Entry 3B1C (X-ray diffraction, 1.93 A resolution); this record covers chains A and B.

== Chain A (and B) ==
Molecule: BetaC-S lyase
Organism: Streptococcus anginosus
Notes: EC 4.4.1.8; chain B of this document is another copy of the same molecule, construct and numbering; everything in this record applies to it too
Reference sequence: A6BMJ3 (A6BMJ3_STRAP); residue numbers follow UniProt; this construct covers 2-388
Sequence (392 residues; numbered -3 to 388; the number before each row is that of its first residue; numbers below 1 keep their minus sign (Gly-3 is residue -3)):
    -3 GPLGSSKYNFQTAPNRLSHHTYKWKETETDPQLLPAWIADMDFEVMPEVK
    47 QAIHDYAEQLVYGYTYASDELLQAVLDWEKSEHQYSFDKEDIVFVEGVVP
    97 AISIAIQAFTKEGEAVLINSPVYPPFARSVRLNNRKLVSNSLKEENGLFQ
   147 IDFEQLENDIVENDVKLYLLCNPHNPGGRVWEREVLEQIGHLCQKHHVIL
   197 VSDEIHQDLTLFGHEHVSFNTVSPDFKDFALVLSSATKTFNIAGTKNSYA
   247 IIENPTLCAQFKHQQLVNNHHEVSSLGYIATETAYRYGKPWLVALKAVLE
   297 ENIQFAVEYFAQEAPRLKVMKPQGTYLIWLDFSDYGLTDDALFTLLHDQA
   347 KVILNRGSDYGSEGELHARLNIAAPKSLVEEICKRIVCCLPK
Disordered / not traced: -3 to 1 (chain B: -3 to 2)
Disulfide bonds: Cys384-Cys385
Glycans and other covalent adducts: pyridoxal phosphate (PLP) linked to Lys234
Sequence notes: expression tag (-3 to 1)
Small-molecule neighbours: pyridoxal phosphate (PLP): Gly93, Val94, Val95, Pro96, Tyr119, Cys167, Asn171, Asp199, Ile201, His202, Thr233

== Interface between chain A and chain B ==
Pairs across the interface (128):
  Pro10(A) - Val57(B)  hydrophobic
  Arg12(A) - Val57(B)
  Arg12(A) - Gly59(B)
  His15(A) - Gln55(B)
  His15(A) - Thr61(B)
  His16(A) - Thr61(B)
  His16(A) - Tyr62(B)  hydrogen bond (backbone-backbone)
  His16(A) - Ser64(B)
  His16(A) - Glu66(B)  salt bridge
  Thr17(A) - Tyr60(B)
  Thr17(A) - Tyr62(B)
  Tyr18(A) - Tyr60(B)  hydrogen bond (backbone-backbone)
  Tyr18(A) - Thr61(B)
  Tyr18(A) - Tyr62(B)
  Lys21(A) - Tyr62(B)
  Ile34(A) - Tyr60(B)  hydrophobic
  Ala35(A) - Tyr60(B)
  Asp36(A) - Gly59(B)
  Asp36(A) - Tyr60(B)  hydrogen bond (side chain-backbone)
  Met37(A) - Val57(B)
  Phe39(A) - Val57(B)
  Glu40(A) - Leu56(B)
  Val41(A) - Leu56(B)  hydrogen bond (backbone-backbone)
  Val41(A) - Tyr58(B)  hydrophobic
  Val45(A) - Tyr58(B)  hydrophobic
  Lys46(A) - Ala53(B)
  Lys46(A) - Glu54(B)
  Lys46(A) - Leu56(B)
  Lys46(A) - Tyr58(B)
  Ile49(A) - Ile49(B)
  Ile49(A) - Ala53(B)  hydrophobic
  Ile49(A) - Tyr58(B)
  His50(A) - His50(B)  hydrogen bond
  His50(A) - Ala53(B)
  His50(A) - Glu54(B)  salt bridge
  Tyr52(A) - Gly240(B)
  Tyr52(A) - Leu272(B)  hydrophobic
  Ala53(A) - Lys46(B)
  Ala53(A) - Ile49(B)  hydrophobic
  Ala53(A) - His50(B)
  Glu54(A) - His50(B)  salt bridge
  Gln55(A) - His15(B)
  Leu56(A) - Glu40(B)
  Leu56(A) - Val41(B)  hydrogen bond (backbone-backbone)
  Leu56(A) - Lys46(B)
  Val57(A) - Pro10(B)  hydrophobic
  Val57(A) - Arg12(B)
  Val57(A) - Met37(B)
  Val57(A) - Phe39(B)
  Val57(A) - Glu40(B)
  Val57(A) - Asn237(B)
  Tyr58(A) - Val41(B)  hydrophobic
  Tyr58(A) - Val45(B)  hydrophobic
  Tyr58(A) - Lys46(B)
  Tyr58(A) - Ile49(B)
  Tyr58(A) - Asn237(B)
  Tyr58(A) - Ile238(B)
  Tyr58(A) - Ala239(B)  hydrogen bond (backbone-backbone)
  Tyr58(A) - Gly240(B)  hydrogen bond (backbone-backbone)
  Gly59(A) - Arg12(B)
  Gly59(A) - Asp36(B)
  Gly59(A) - Gly240(B)  hydrogen bond (backbone-backbone)
  Tyr60(A) - Thr17(B)
  Tyr60(A) - Tyr18(B)  hydrogen bond (backbone-backbone)
  Tyr60(A) - Ile34(B)  hydrophobic
  Tyr60(A) - Ala35(B)
  Tyr60(A) - Asp36(B)  hydrogen bond (backbone-side chain)
  Tyr60(A) - Lys234(B)
  Tyr60(A) - Ala239(B)
  Thr61(A) - His15(B)
  Thr61(A) - His16(B)
  Thr61(A) - Tyr18(B)
  Tyr62(A) - His16(B)  hydrogen bond (backbone-backbone)
  Tyr62(A) - Thr17(B)
  Tyr62(A) - Tyr18(B)
  Tyr62(A) - Lys21(B)
  Tyr62(A) - Glu24(B)  hydrogen bond
  Ser64(A) - His16(B)
  Glu66(A) - His16(B)  salt bridge
  Val95(A) - Asn265(B)  hydrogen bond (backbone-side chain)
  Pro96(A) - Asn265(B)
  Ser99(A) - Val263(B)  hydrogen bond (side chain-backbone)
  Ser99(A) - Asn264(B)
  Ser99(A) - Asn265(B)
  Gln103(A) - Val263(B)
  Gln103(A) - Asn264(B)
  Arg124(A) - Asn265(B)  hydrogen bond
  Ser125(A) - Asn265(B)  hydrogen bond
  Leu128(A) - Leu262(B)  hydrophobic
  Leu128(A) - Val263(B)
  Asn129(A) - Val263(B)  hydrogen bond (side chain-backbone)
  Lys234(A) - Tyr60(B)
  Asn237(A) - Val57(B)
  Asn237(A) - Tyr58(B)
  Ile238(A) - Tyr58(B)
  Ala239(A) - Tyr58(B)  hydrogen bond (backbone-backbone)
  Ala239(A) - Tyr60(B)
  Gly240(A) - Tyr52(B)
  Gly240(A) - Tyr58(B)  hydrogen bond (backbone-backbone)
  Gly240(A) - Gly59(B)  hydrogen bond (backbone-backbone)
  Gly240(A) - Ser270(B)
  Gly240(A) - Ser271(B)  hydrogen bond (backbone-backbone)
  Lys242(A) - Glu268(B)  salt bridge
  Lys242(A) - Ser270(B)
  Leu262(A) - Arg124(B)
  Leu262(A) - Leu128(B)  hydrophobic
  Val263(A) - Ser99(B)  hydrogen bond (backbone-side chain)
  Val263(A) - Gln103(B)
  Val263(A) - Leu128(B)
  Val263(A) - Asn129(B)  hydrogen bond (backbone-side chain)
  Asn264(A) - Ser99(B)
  Asn264(A) - Gln103(B)
  Asn264(A) - His266(B)
  Asn265(A) - Val95(B)  hydrogen bond (side chain-backbone)
  Asn265(A) - Pro96(B)
  Asn265(A) - Ser99(B)
  Asn265(A) - Arg124(B)  hydrogen bond
  Asn265(A) - Ser125(B)  hydrogen bond
  Asn265(A) - His266(B)
  His266(A) - Asn264(B)
  His266(A) - Asn265(B)
  His266(A) - His266(B)
  His267(A) - Arg124(B)
  Glu268(A) - Lys242(B)  salt bridge
  Ser270(A) - Gly240(B)
  Ser270(A) - Lys242(B)
  Ser271(A) - Gly240(B)  hydrogen bond (backbone-backbone)
  Leu272(A) - Tyr52(B)  hydrophobic
Other interface residues (no listed pair), chain A (60 interface residues in all): Glu24, Glu92, Thr241, His259, Val269
Other interface residues (no listed pair), chain B (60 interface residues in all): Glu92, Thr241, His259, His267, Val269

== Summary ==
The chain A/chain B interface involves 60 residues from each chain, with 28 hydrogen bonds and 6 salt bridges.
Among the polar pairs are His16(A)-Glu66(B), His50(A)-Glu54(B) and Lys242(A)-Glu268(B). Covalently linked
pyridoxal phosphate: at Lys234(A).
Both chains are BetaC-S lyase (Streptococcus anginosus). Entry 3B1C (Crystal structure of betaC-S lyase from
Streptococcus anginosus: Internal aldimine form) was determined by X-ray diffraction.
